3CF0 - chains A and B of the 7 polymer chains in the assembly; structure by X-ray diffraction, 3.00 A resolution.

[Chain A (and B)]
Name: Transitional endoplasmic reticulum ATPase
Organism: Mus musculus
Notes: fragment: D2 subdomain OF P97/VCP; chain B of this document is another copy of the same molecule, construct and numbering; everything in this record applies to it too
UniProt: Q01853 (TERA_MOUSE); residues 463-763 here = UniProt positions 463-763
Amino-acid sequence (301 residues; each row starts with the number of its first residue):
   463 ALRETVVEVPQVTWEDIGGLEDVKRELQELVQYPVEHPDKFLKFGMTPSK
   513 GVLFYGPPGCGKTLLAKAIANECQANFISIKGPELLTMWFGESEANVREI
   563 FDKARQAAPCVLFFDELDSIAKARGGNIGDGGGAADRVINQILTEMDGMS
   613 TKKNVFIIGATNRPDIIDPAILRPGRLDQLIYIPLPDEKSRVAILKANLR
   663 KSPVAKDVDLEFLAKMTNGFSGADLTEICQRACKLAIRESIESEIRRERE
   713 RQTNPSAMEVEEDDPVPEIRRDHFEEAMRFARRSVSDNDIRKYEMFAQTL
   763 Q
Not modelled in the structure: 708-727
Curated features (UniProtKB/Swiss-Prot):
  - binding site (ATP): Gly521 to Leu526
  - modified residue: Lys502 (N6-acetyllysine), Lys505 (N6-acetyllysine), Lys668 (N6-acetyllysine), Ser702 (Phosphoserine), Lys754 (N6-acetyllysine)
Small-molecule neighbours: ADP (adenosine-5'-diphosphate): Asp478, Ile479, Gly480, Leu482, Pro519, Pro520, Gly521, Cys522, Gly523, Lys524, Thr525, Leu526, Ile656, Asn660, Gly684, Ala685, Thr688

[Interface between chain A and chain B]
Pairs across the interface (32; chain A residue first):
  Arg487(A) - Arg700(B)
  Glu491(A) - Arg700(B)  salt bridge
  Tyr495(A) - Ile703(B)  hydrophobic
  His499(A) - Ile703(B)
  Lys502(A) - Ile699(B)
  Lys502(A) - Ser702(B)
  Lys502(A) - Ile703(B)
  Lys502(A) - Glu706(B)  salt bridge
  Lys505(A) - Pro665(B)
  Phe506(A) - Ser664(B)  hydrogen bond (backbone-side chain)
  Phe506(A) - Cys695(B)
  Phe506(A) - Ala698(B)  hydrophobic
  Phe506(A) - Ile699(B)  hydrophobic
  Phe506(A) - Pro729(B)  hydrophobic
  Met508(A) - Gln692(B)
  Met508(A) - Cys695(B)  hydrophobic
  Met508(A) - Lys696(B)
  Met508(A) - Ile699(B)  hydrophobic
  Thr509(A) - Gln692(B)
  Gly594(A) - Ala585(B)
  Gly595(A) - Ala585(B)  hydrogen bond (backbone-backbone)
  Arg599(A) - Phe552(B)  hydrogen bond (side chain-backbone)
  Asn602(A) - Pro545(B)  hydrogen bond (side chain-backbone)
  Asn602(A) - Leu548(B)
  Asn602(A) - Thr549(B)
  Thr606(A) - Arg465(B)
  Thr606(A) - Pro545(B)
  Asp609(A) - Pro545(B)
  Arg635(A) - Asn624(B)
  Arg638(A) - Pro545(B)
  Gln641(A) - Lys696(B)
  Leu762(A) - Arg744(B)
Other interface residues (no listed pair), chain A (30 interface residues in all): Leu492, Phe503, Gly507, Ala557, Ala597, Asp598, Gln603, Leu605, Gly610, Thr761, Gln763
Other interface residues (no listed pair), chain B (29 interface residues in all): Ala463, Lys543, Glu578, Lys584, Arg586, Gly587, Lys663, Glu730, Ile731

[Overview]
30 residues of chain A face 29 of chain B across their interface, with 4 hydrogen bonds and 2 salt bridges.
Polar pairs include Glu491(A)-Arg700(B), Lys502(A)-Glu706(B) and Phe506(A)-Ser664(B). Ligands of chain A: ADP.
Curated annotation (UniProt) lists 6 ATP-binding residues on chain A.
Chain A and chain B are both Transitional endoplasmic reticulum ATPase (Mus musculus); the structure,
Structure of D2 subdomain of P97/VCP in complex with ADP, was determined by X-ray diffraction (same
publication as 3CF1, 3CF2 and 3CF3).
